PDB entry 8ENG | X-ray diffraction, 1.25 A resolution | chains C and F of the 3 polymer chains in the assembly

Chain C:
Molecule: 16-nt DNA strand
Sequence (16 nucleotides; each row starts with the number of its first residue):
     1 AATAAGCGGAAGTGGG
Modified / non-standard residues: 5CM (5-methyl-2'-deoxy-cytidine-5'-monophosphate) at position 7

Chain F:
Protein: Transcription factor PU.1
Source organism: Homo sapiens
Notes: fragment: ETS-Domain
UniProtKB: P17947 (SPI1_HUMAN); numbering as in UniProt (aligned over 165-270)
Amino-acid sequence (106 residues; row label = number of the first residue in the row):
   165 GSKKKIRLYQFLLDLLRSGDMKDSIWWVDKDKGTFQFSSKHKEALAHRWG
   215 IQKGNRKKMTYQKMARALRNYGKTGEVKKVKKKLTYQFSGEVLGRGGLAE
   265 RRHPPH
Disordered / not traced: 165-168, 262-270
UniProt features mapped onto this chain:
  - DNA-binding region: Ile170 to Ser253 (ETS)
  - binding site (DNA): Lys217, Arg230, Arg233, Lys243
  - natural variant: His211 (H211P: In AGM10), Val241 (V241G: In AGM10)
From the paper describing this entry:
  - conformationally variable residues (side-chain flip): Arg233

Chain C / chain F interface:
Contacting residue pairs (17):
  DA4(C) - Ser203(F)  phosphate contact
  DA5(C) - Ser203(F)  hydrogen bond to the phosphate
  DA5(C) - Lys206(F)  salt bridge to the phosphate
  DA5(C) - Lys247(F)  phosphate contact
  DA5(C) - Leu248(F)  phosphate contact
  DG6(C) - Arg233(F)  sugar contact
  DG6(C) - Lys243(F)  salt bridge to the phosphate
  DG6(C) - Lys247(F)  phosphate contact
  DG6(C) - Leu248(F)  hydrogen bond to the phosphate
  5CM_7(C) - Gln226(F)  base contact
  5CM_7(C) - Arg233(F)  salt bridge to the phosphate
  DG8(C) - Arg230(F)  base contact
  DG8(C) - Arg233(F)  salt bridge to the phosphate
  DG9(C) - Arg230(F)  hydrogen bond to the base
  DA10(C) - Arg230(F)  base contact
  DT13(C) - Arg220(F)  sugar contact
  DG14(C) - Arg220(F)  salt bridge to the phosphate
Other interface residues (no listed pair), chain F (11 interface residues in all): Lys245, Lys246

Summary:
The interface between chain C and chain F involves 9 residues on one side and 11 on the other; the contacts
include 3 hydrogen bonds and 5 salt bridges. Among the polar pairs are DG9(C)-Arg230(F), DA5(C)-Ser203(F) and
DG6(C)-Leu248(F). From UniProt: a DNA-binding region and 4 DNA-binding residues on chain F. The paper reports
conformational variability at Arg233(F).
Chain C is a 16-nt DNA strand and chain F is Transcription factor PU.1 (Homo sapiens); the structure, Human
PU.1 ETS-Domain (165-270) Bound to d(AATAAGCGGAAGTGGG) with Hemi-methylated CpG (forward strand), was
determined by X-ray diffraction together with 8E3K, 8E3R, 8E4H, 8E5Y, 8EBH, 8EE9 and 14 further entries from
the same study.
